PDB entry 8VYB | electron microscopy, 3.37 A resolution | chains A and B

Chain A:
Molecule: Isoform 2 of Rab3 GTPase-activating protein catalytic subunit
From: Homo sapiens
UniProtKB: Q15042 (RB3GP_HUMAN), isoform Q15042-3; the construct has insertions or renumbered stretches relative to UniProt, so the offset changes along the chain: 1-901 = UniProt 1-901; 930-974 = UniProt 937-981
Amino-acid sequence (1038 residues; row label = number of the first residue in the row; note: 28 numbers in that range are skipped by the numbering (no residue carries them; nothing is unmodelled there); a row labelled like 901A-901Z holds insertion residues (901A, then the next letters in order); numbers below 1 keep their minus sign (Met-49 is residue -49)):
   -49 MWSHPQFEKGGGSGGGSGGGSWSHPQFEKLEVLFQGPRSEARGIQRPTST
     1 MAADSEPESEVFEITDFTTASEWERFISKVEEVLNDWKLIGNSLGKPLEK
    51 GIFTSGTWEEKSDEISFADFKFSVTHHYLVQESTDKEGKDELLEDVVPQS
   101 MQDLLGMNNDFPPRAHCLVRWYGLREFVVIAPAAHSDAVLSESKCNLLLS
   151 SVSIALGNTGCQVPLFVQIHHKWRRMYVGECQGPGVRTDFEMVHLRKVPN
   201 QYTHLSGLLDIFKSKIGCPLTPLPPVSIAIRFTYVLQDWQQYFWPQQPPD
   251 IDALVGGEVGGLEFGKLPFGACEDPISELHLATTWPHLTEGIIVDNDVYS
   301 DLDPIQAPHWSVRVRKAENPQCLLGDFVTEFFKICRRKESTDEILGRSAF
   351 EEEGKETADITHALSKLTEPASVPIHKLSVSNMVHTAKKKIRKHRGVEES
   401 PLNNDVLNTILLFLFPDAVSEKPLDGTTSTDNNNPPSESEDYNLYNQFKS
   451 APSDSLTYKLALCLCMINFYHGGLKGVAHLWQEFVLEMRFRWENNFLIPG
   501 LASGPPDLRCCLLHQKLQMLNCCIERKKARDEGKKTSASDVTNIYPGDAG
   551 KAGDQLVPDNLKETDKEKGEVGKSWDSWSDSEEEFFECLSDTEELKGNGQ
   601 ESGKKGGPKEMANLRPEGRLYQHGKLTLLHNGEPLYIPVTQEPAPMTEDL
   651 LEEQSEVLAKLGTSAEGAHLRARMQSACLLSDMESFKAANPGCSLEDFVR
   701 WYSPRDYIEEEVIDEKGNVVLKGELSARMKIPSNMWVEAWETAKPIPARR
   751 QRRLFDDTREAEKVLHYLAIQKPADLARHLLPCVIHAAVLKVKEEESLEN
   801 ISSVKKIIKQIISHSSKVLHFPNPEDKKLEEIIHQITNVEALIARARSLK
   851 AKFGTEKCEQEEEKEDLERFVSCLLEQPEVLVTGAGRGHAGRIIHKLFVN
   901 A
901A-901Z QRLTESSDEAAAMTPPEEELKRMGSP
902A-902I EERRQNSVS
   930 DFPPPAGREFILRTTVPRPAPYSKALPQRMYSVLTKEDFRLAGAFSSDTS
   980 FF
Disordered / not traced: -49 to 18, 242-263, 333-781, 901A-901Z, 902A-902I
Differences from the reference sequence: initiating methionine (-49); expression tag (-48 to 0, 975-981)
Swiss-Prot annotation at these positions:
  - modified residue (Phosphoserine): Ser83, Ser379, Ser537, Ser579, Ser581, Ser590, Ser664
From the paper describing this entry:
  - disease-associated variants - T18P, E24V: decreased catalytic activity on Rab18
  - catalytic residues: Arg728 (proposed by the authors, not directly observed)

Chain B:
Molecule: Rab3 GTPase-activating protein non-catalytic subunit
From: Homo sapiens
UniProtKB: Q9H2M9 (RBGPR_HUMAN); numbering as in UniProt (aligned over 1-547)
Amino-acid sequence (585 residues; numbered 1 to 585; the number before each row is that of its first residue):
     1 MACSIVQFCYFQDLQAARDFLFPHLREEILSGALRRDPSKSTDWEDDGWG
    51 AWEENEPQEPEEEGNTCKTQKTSWLQDCVLSLSPTNDLMVIAREQKAVFL
   101 VPKWKYSDKGKEEMQFAVGWSGSLNVEEGECVTSALCIPLASQKRSSTGR
   151 PDWTCIVVGFTSGYVRFYTENGVLLLAQLLNEDPVLQLKCRTYEIPRHPG
   201 VTEQNEELSILYPAAIVTIDGFSLFQSLRACRNQVAKAAASGNENIQPPP
   251 LAYKKWGLQDIDTIIDHASVGIMTLSPFDQMKTASNIGGFNAAIKNSPPA
   301 MSQYITVGSNPFTGFFYALEGSTQPLLSHVALAVASKLTSALFNAASGWL
   351 GWKSKHEEEAVQKQKPKVEPATPLAVRFGLPDSRRHGESICLSPCNTLAA
   401 VTDDFGRVILLDVARGIAIRMWKGYRDAQIGWIQTVEDLHERVPEKADFS
   451 PFGNSQGPSRVAQFLVIYAPRRGILEVWSTQQGPRVGAFNVGKHCRLLYP
   501 GYKIMGLNNVTSQSWQPQTYQICLVDPVSGSVKTVNVPFHLALSDKKLRE
   551 QKLELGGSGGRQLDYKDHDGDYKDHDIDYKDDDDK
Disordered / not traced: 1, 27-60, 328-363, 440-456, 545-585
Differences from the reference sequence: expression tag (548-585)
Swiss-Prot annotation at these positions:
  - modified residue (Phosphoserine): Ser39, Ser450
From the paper describing this entry:
  - disease-associated variants - R426C: decreased catalytic activity on Rab18

How chain A and chain B interact:
Residue-residue contacts (61):
  Thr19(A) - Arg407(B)
  Thr19(A) - Lys423(B)  hydrogen bond
  Trp23(A) - Leu380(B)  hydrophobic
  Glu24(A) - Arg407(B)  salt bridge
  Glu24(A) - Lys423(B)  salt bridge
  Glu142(A) - Asn286(B)
  Ser143(A) - Gly379(B)
  Ser143(A) - Pro381(B)
  Asn146(A) - Phe378(B)
  Leu147(A) - Leu380(B)  hydrophobic
  Leu147(A) - Pro381(B)
  Ser150(A) - Ile417(B)
  Ser150(A) - Ala418(B)
  Ser153(A) - Ile417(B)
  Ser153(A) - Ala418(B)
  His170(A) - Ser285(B)
  His170(A) - Asn286(B)  hydrogen bond
  Trp173(A) - Phe290(B)  hydrophobic
  Arg174(A) - Gly289(B)
  Arg174(A) - Phe290(B)
  Met176(A) - Ser285(B)
  Arg187(A) - Arg415(B)
  Asp189(A) - Arg415(B)  salt bridge
  Glu191(A) - Lys282(B)  salt bridge
  His194(A) - Ser285(B)
  His194(A) - Phe290(B)
  Leu195(A) - Gly289(B)
  Leu195(A) - Ile294(B)  hydrophobic
  Arg196(A) - Phe290(B)
  Arg196(A) - Asn291(B)
  Ile211(A) - Phe278(B)  hydrophobic
  Ser214(A) - Ser276(B)  hydrogen bond
  Ser214(A) - Pro277(B)
  Lys215(A) - Ser276(B)
  Lys215(A) - Asp279(B)  salt bridge
  Pro219(A) - His198(B)
  Pro219(A) - Gly200(B)
  Pro948(A) - His198(B)
  Ala949(A) - His198(B)
  Pro950(A) - His198(B)
  Pro950(A) - Gly457(B)  hydrogen bond (backbone-backbone)
  Tyr951(A) - Arg197(B)  hydrogen bond
  Tyr951(A) - His198(B)
  Tyr951(A) - Gly457(B)
  Tyr951(A) - Pro458(B)
  Tyr951(A) - Ser459(B)
  Tyr951(A) - Arg460(B)
  Tyr951(A) - Val461(B)
  Leu970(A) - Met281(B)  hydrophobic
  Phe974(A) - Phe278(B)  hydrophobic
  Ser979(A) - Thr480(B)
  Phe980(A) - Arg460(B)
  Phe980(A) - Val461(B)
  Phe980(A) - Phe539(B)  hydrophobic
  Phe981(A) - Arg197(B)  hydrogen bond (backbone-side chain)
  Phe981(A) - Cys395(B)  hydrophobic
  Phe981(A) - Thr397(B)
  Phe981(A) - Leu398(B)  hydrophobic
  Phe981(A) - Gln463(B)
  Phe981(A) - Thr480(B)
  Phe981(A) - Gln481(B)
Other interface residues (no listed pair), chain A (44 interface residues in all): Ser21, Leu149, Ile154, Ile169, Met192, Val193, Pro199, Tyr202, Met959, Glu966, Phe968, Thr978
Other interface residues (no listed pair), chain B (46 interface residues in all): Pro199, Ile287, Ala292, Arg377, Asp382, Arg385, Gly416, Ile419, Ala462, Leu543
From the paper, about this interface:
  - pairs named by the authors: Thr19(A)-Lys423(B) (hydrogen bond), Glu24(A)-Lys423(B) (hydrogen bond), Glu24(A)-Arg407(B) (salt bridge), His170(A)-Asn286(B) (hydrogen bond), Glu191(A)-Lys282(B) (hydrogen bond), Lys215(A)-Asp279(B) (hydrogen bond), Pro950(A)-Gly457(B) (hydrogen bond), Tyr951(A)-Arg197(B) (hydrogen bond)
  - interface residues, chain A: Glu22(A), Glu24(A), Val129(A), Glu142(A), Ile169(A), Asp189(A), Val193(A), Ile211(A), Pro948(A)
  - interface residues, chain B: Arg197(B), Pro277(B), Arg377(B), Arg415(B), Lys423(B)

In short:
44 residues of chain A face 46 of chain B across their interface; the contacts include 6 hydrogen bonds and 5
salt bridges. Polar contacts include Glu24(A)-Arg407(B), Glu24(A)-Lys423(B) and Asp189(A)-Arg415(B). The
authors report hydrogen bonds between Thr19(A) and Lys423(B), Glu24(A) and Lys423(B) and His170(A) and
Asn286(B) among others; a salt bridge between Glu24(A) and Arg407(B). The paper reports the catalytic residue
Arg728(A); T18P and E24V of chain A reduce catalytic activity on Rab18.
Chain A is Isoform 2 of Rab3 GTPase-activating protein catalytic subunit and chain B is Rab3 GTPase-activating
protein non-catalytic subunit, both from Homo sapiens; the structure, Cryo-EM structure of human core
Rab3GAP1/2 complex, was determined by electron microscopy.
